Entry 2EBH (X-ray diffraction, 2.40 A resolution); this record covers chain X.

# Chain X
Name: Dermonecrotic toxin
Organism: Pasteurella multocida
Notes: fragment: C-terminal region, residues 569-1285
Reference sequence: P17452 (TOXA_PASMU); residue numbers follow UniProt; this construct covers 569-1285
Amino-acid sequence (746 residues; row label = number of the first residue in the row):
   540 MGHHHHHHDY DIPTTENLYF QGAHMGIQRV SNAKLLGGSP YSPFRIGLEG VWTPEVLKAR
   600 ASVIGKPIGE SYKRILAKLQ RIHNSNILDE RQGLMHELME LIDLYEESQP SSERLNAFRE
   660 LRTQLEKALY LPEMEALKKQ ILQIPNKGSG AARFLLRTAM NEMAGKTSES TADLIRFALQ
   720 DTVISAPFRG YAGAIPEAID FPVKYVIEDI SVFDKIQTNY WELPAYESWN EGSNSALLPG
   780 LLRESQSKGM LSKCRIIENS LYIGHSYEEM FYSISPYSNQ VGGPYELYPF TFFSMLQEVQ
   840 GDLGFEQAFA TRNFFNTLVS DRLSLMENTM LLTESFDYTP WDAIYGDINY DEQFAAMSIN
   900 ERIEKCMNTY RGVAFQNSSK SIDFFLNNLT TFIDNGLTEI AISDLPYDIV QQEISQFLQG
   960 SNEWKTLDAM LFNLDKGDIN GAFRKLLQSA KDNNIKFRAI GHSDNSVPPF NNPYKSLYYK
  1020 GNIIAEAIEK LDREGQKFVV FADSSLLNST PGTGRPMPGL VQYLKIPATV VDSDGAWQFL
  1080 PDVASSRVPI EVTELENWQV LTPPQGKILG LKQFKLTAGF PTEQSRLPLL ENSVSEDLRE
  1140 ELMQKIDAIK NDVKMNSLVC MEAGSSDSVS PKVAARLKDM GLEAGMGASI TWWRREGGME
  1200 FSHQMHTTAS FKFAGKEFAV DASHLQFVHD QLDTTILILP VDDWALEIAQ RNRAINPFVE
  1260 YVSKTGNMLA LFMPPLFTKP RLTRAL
Not modelled in the structure: 540-574
Construct notes: cloning artifact (540-541, 548-568); expression tag (542-547); engineered mutation Ser1165 (Cys in P17452)
Curated features (UniProtKB/Swiss-Prot):
  - natural variant: Phe853 (F853Y: In strain: CVI 47459)
Reported in the primary citation:
  - conformationally variable residues (side-chain flip): Ser1165
  - mutagenesis - H1205L, D1220A, Q1225A, Q1225E: abolished signaling
  - mutagenesis - C1159S, S1169A, S1222A: unchanged signaling

# Overview
From the paper: H1205L, D1220A and Q1225A, among others, abolish signaling; conformational variability at
Ser1165; 7 substitutions were tested in all.
Chain X is Dermonecrotic toxin (Pasteurella multocida); the structure, Crystal structures reveal a
thiol-protease like catalytic triad in the C-terminal region of Pasteurella multocida toxin, was determined by
X-ray diffraction, deposited together with 2EBF and 2EC5.
